4N6W - chain A; structure by X-ray diffraction, 1.85 A resolution.

== Chain A ==
Name: Predicted HD phosphohydrolase PhnZ
From: uncultured bacterium HF130_AEPn_1
UniProtKB: D0E8I5 (D0E8I5_9BACT); numbering as in UniProt (aligned over 1-190)
Amino-acid sequence (228 residues; each row starts with the number of its first residue; numbers below 1 keep their minus sign (Met-37 is residue -37)):
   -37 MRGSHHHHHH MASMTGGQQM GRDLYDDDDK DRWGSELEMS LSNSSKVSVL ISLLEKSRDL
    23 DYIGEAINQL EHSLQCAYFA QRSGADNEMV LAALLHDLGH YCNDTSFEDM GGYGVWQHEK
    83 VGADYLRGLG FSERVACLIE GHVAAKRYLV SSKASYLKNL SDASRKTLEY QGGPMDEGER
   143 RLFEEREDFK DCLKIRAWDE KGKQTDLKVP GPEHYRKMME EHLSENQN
Unresolved in the structure: -37 to 0, 66-72, 188-190
Construct notes: initiating methionine (-37); expression tag (-36 to 0)
Metal / ion sites: Fe ion site 1: His34, His58, Asp59, Asp161 (together with citrate anion); Fe ion site 2: Asp59, His80, His104 (together with citrate anion)
Ligand contacts: citrate anion (FLC): Tyr24, His34, His58, Asp59, His62, Tyr75, His80, His104, Val105, Lys108, Ala125, Ser126, Thr129, Gln133, Arg158, Asp161, Glu162
From the paper describing this entry:
  - Fe ion coordination: His34, His58, Asp59, His80, His104, Asp161
  - catalytic residues: His62 (proposed by the authors, not directly observed)

== Summary ==
Chain A binds citrate anion. The Fe ion site 1 is built by His34, His58, Asp59 and Asp161. The Fe ion site 2
is built by Asp59, His80 and His104. The paper reports the catalytic residue His62; Fe ion coordination by
His34, His58 and Asp59 among others.
Chain A is Predicted HD phosphohydrolase PhnZ (uncultured bacterium HF130_AEPn_1); the structure, X-Ray
Crystal Structure of Citrate-bound PhnZ, was determined by X-ray diffraction together with 4N71 from the same
study.
